PDB entry 8IMM | electron microscopy, 2.76 A resolution | chains 3 and L of the 41 polymer chains in the assembly

Chain 3:
Molecule: CpcJ
From: Anthocerotibacter panamensis
Amino-acid sequence (531 residues; row label = number of the first residue in the row):
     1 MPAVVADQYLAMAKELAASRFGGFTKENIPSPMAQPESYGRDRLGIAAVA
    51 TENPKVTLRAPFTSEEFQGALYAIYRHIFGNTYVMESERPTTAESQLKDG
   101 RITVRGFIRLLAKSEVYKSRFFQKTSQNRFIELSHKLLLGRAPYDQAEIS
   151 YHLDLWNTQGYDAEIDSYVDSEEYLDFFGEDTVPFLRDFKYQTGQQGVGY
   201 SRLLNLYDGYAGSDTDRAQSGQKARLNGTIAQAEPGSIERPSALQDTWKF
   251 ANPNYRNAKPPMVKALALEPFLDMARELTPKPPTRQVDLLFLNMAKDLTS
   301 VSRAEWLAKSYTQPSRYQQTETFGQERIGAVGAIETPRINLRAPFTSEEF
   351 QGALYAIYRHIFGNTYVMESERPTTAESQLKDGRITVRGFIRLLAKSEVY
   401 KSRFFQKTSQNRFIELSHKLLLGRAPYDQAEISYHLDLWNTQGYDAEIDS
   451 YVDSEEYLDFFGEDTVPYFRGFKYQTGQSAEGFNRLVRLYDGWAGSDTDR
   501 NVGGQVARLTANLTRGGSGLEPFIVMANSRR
Disordered / not traced: 271-286
Ligand contacts:
  - phycocyanobilin (CYC), molecule 1: Gly-40, Phe-189, Lys-190, Tyr-191, Gln-195, Gln-196, Gly-197, Tyr-200
  - phycocyanobilin (CYC), molecule 2: Arg-76, Asn-81, Thr-82, Tyr-83, Tyr-210, Ala-211, Ser-213, Thr-215, Arg-217
  - phycocyanobilin (CYC), molecule 3: Thr-92, Ser-95, Gln-96, Lys-98, Asp-99, Arg-101
  - phycocyanobilin (CYC), molecule 4: Ser-126, Gln-127, Asn-128, Gln-146, Ile-149, Ser-150, Leu-153, Trp-156
  - phycocyanobilin (CYC), molecule 5: Phe-323, Gly-324, Gln-325, Phe-472, Lys-473, Tyr-474, Gln-478, Ser-479, Ala-480, Phe-483
  - phycocyanobilin (CYC), molecule 6: Arg-359, Asn-364, Thr-365, Tyr-366, Trp-493, Ala-494, Ser-496, Thr-498, Arg-500
  - phycocyanobilin (CYC), molecule 7: Thr-375, Ser-378, Gln-379, Lys-381, Asp-382, Arg-384
  - phycocyanobilin (CYC), molecule 8: Ser-409, Gln-410, Asn-411, Gln-429, Ile-432, Ser-433, Leu-436, Trp-439

Chain L:
Molecule: CpcB
From: Anthocerotibacter panamensis
Amino-acid sequence (172 residues; numbered 1 to 172; the number before each row is that of its first residue):
     1 MNDVFTRAIAQADLKGSFLLESDLDKLASFAKEGVKRLDAVAALTNNAPA
    51 IISDAAHKLFAEQQELIQPGGNAYPHRRMAACLRDMEIILRYVSYALLAG
   101 DASVLDDRCLNGLRETYNALGTPTQSVARAVQLMKDAAMVHLKSTANVTV
   151 GDCSSLYSEAATYFDKAAASIA
Ligand contacts:
  - phycocyanobilin (CYC), molecule 1: Val-35, Lys-36, Leu-38, Asp-39, Ala-42, Leu-142, Lys-143, Ser-144, Thr-145, Val-148, Thr-149, Val-150, Gly-151, Asp-152, Cys-153, Leu-156, Tyr-157
  - phycocyanobilin (CYC), molecule 2: His-57, Ile-67, Tyr-74, Pro-75, His-76, Met-79
  - phycocyanobilin (CYC), molecule 3: Leu-59, Leu-66, Asn-72, Ala-73, Arg-77, Arg-78, Ala-81, Cys-82, Asp-85, Met-86, Ile-88, Tyr-92, Arg-108, Cys-109, Leu-113, Thr-116, Tyr-117, Leu-120, Thr-122, Ser-126, Val-127, Ala-130

How chain 3 and chain L interact:
Residue-residue contacts (59):
  Glu-15(3) with Leu-20(L)
  Ser-19(3) with Ser-17(L); Phe-18(L), hydrogen bond (backbone-backbone); Leu-20(L)
  Arg-20(3) with Lys-15(L), hydrogen bond (side chain-backbone); Gly-16(L); Ser-17(L), hydrogen bond
  Pro-30(3) with Leu-14(L); Lys-15(L)
  Ala-34(3) with Leu-14(L)
  Gln-35(3) with Leu-14(L)
  Pro-36(3) with Leu-14(L)
  Gly-45(3) with Asn-111(L), hydrogen bond (backbone-side chain)
  Ala-47(3) with Asp-107(L)
  Ala-48(3) with Arg-108(L)
  Glu-52(3) with Met-1(L), hydrogen bond (side chain-backbone); Asp-107(L); Arg-108(L), salt bridge
  Asn-53(3) with Arg-108(L), hydrogen bond
  Thr-82(3) with Arg-77(L)
  Tyr-83(3) with Arg-77(L), hydrogen bond (backbone-side chain); Ala-81(L), hydrophobic; Arg-84(L); Asp-85(L), hydrogen bond; Ile-88(L)
  Val-84(3) with Arg-84(L), hydrogen bond (backbone-side chain)
  Met-85(3) with Arg-77(L); Ala-80(L), hydrophobic; Arg-84(L)
  Asp-208(3) with Gly-112(L)
  Gly-209(3) with Asn-111(L)
  Tyr-210(3) with Tyr-92(L); Asp-107(L); Arg-108(L), hydrogen bond; Asn-111(L)
  Ala-211(3) with Arg-108(L); Cys-109(L); Asn-111(L); Gly-112(L); Leu-113(L); Thr-116(L), hydrogen bond (backbone-side chain)
  Gly-212(3) with Thr-116(L)
  Arg-217(3) with Arg-77(L); Leu-120(L)
  Ala-218(3) with Ala-119(L)
  Gln-219(3) with Ala-119(L), hydrogen bond (backbone-backbone); Leu-120(L); Gly-121(L)
  Pro-241(3) with Asn-111(L); Gly-112(L); Glu-115(L)
  Ser-242(3) with Arg-114(L), hydrogen bond; Glu-115(L), hydrogen bond (backbone-side chain)
  Ala-243(3) with Leu-110(L); Asn-111(L)
  Leu-244(3) with Asp-106(L); Asn-111(L)
  Asp-246(3) with Lys-166(L), salt bridge
  Trp-248(3) with Arg-7(L)
Also at the interface, not in a pair above, chain 3 (37 interface residues in all): Leu-16, Phe-21, Tyr-72, Arg-89, Arg-120, Ser-213, Thr-215
Also at the interface, not in a pair above, chain L (37 interface residues in all): Asn-2, Ala-10, Gln-11, Arg-78, Arg-91, Asn-118, Ser-170

Summary:
Chain 3 and chain L each contribute 37 residues to their interface; the contacts include 14 hydrogen bonds and
2 salt bridges. Polar contacts include Glu-52(3)/Arg-108(L), Asp-246(3)/Lys-166(L) and Arg-20(3)/Lys-15(L).
One phycocyanobilin molecule is bound between chain 3 and chain L.
Here chain 3 is CpcJ and chain L is CpcB, both from Anthocerotibacter panamensis. Entry 8IMM (Rs2'I-Rs2'II,
Rs1'I-Rs1'II, Rb'I-Rb'II cylinder in cyanobacterial phycobilisome from Anthocerotibacter panamensis (Cluster
E)) was determined by electron microscopy, deposited together with 8IMI, 8IMJ, 8IMK, 8IML, 8IMN and 8IMO.
